PDB entry 7WO2 | X-ray diffraction, 1.96 A resolution | chain A

Chain A:
Molecule: 3C-like proteinase
Organism: Severe acute respiratory syndrome coronavirus 2
Notes: EC 3.4.22.69
Reference sequence: P0DTC1 (R1A_SARS2); residues 1-306 here correspond to UniProt positions 3264-3569 (UniProt number = residue number + 3263)
Sequence (306 residues; row label = number of the first residue in the row):
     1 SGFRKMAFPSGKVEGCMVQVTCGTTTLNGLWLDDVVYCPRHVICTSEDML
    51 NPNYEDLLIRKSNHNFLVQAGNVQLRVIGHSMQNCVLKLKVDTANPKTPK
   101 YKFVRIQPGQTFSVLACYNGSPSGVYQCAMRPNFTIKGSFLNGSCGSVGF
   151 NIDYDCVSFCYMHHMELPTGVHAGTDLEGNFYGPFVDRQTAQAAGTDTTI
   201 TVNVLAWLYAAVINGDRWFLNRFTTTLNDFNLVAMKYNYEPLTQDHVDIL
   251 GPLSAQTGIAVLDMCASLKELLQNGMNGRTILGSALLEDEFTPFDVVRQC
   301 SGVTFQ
Unresolved in the structure: 302-306
Covalently attached groups: compound 40I linked to Cys-145
Residues lining bound ligands: 40I (N-[(2S)-3-methyl-1-[[(2S)-4-methyl-1-oxidanylidene-1-[[(2S)-1-oxidanylidene-3-[(3S}-2-oxidanylidenepiperidin-3-yl]propan-2-yl]amino]pentan-2-yl]amino]-1-oxidanylidene-butan-2-yl]furan-2-carboxamide): His-41, Met-49, Tyr-54, Phe-140, Leu-141, Asn-142, Gly-143, Ser-144, His-163, His-164, Met-165, Glu-166, Leu-167, Pro-168, His-172, Asp-187, Arg-188, Gln-189, Thr-190, Gln-192
What the authors report for this chain:
  - binding site for 40I: Met-49, Cys-145, His-163, Glu-166, His-172
  - binding site for 40I: His-41 (from molecular simulation)
  - catalytic residues: His-41, Cys-145 (citing earlier work)

In short:
Covalently linked compound 40I: at Cys-145. The paper reports catalytic residues His-41 and Cys-145; a binding
site for 40I at Met-49, Cys-145 and His-163 among others.
Chain A is 3C-like proteinase (Severe acute respiratory syndrome coronavirus 2); the structure, SARS-CoV-2
3CLPro Peptidomimetic Inhibitor TPM5, was determined by X-ray diffraction together with 7WO1, 7WO3, 7WOF and
7WOH from the same study.
